PDB entry 7TAH | electron microscopy, 2.30 A resolution | chains C and D of the 4 polymer chains in the assembly

== Chain C ==
Protein: viral protein 3
Organism: enterovirus D68
UniProtKB: A0A097BW12 (A0A097BW12_9ENTO); residues 1-247 here correspond to UniProt positions 318-564 (UniProt number = residue number + 317)
Amino-acid sequence (247 residues; row label = number of the first residue in the row):
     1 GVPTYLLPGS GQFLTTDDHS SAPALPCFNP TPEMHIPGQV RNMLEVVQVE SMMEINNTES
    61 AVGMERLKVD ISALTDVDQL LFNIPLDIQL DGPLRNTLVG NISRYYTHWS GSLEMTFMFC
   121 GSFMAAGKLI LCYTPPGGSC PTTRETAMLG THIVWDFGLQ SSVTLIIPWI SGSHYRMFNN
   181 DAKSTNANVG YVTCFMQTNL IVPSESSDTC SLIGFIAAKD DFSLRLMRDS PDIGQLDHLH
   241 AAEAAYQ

== Chain D ==
Protein: viral protein 4
Organism: enterovirus D68
UniProtKB: A0A097BW12 (A0A097BW12_HED68); residues 1-68 here correspond to UniProt positions 2-69 (UniProt number = residue number + 1)
Amino-acid sequence (68 residues; each row starts with the number of its first residue):
     1 GAQVTRQQTG THENANIATN GSHITYNQIN FYKDSYAASA SKQDFSQDPS KFTEPVVEGL
    61 KAGAPVLK
Not modelled in the structure: 1-28, 68

== Interface between chain C and chain D ==
Contacting residue pairs - 37 pairs, chain C then chain D:
  D18(C) with S39(D); A40(D), hydrogen bond (side chain-backbone)
  H19(C) with S39(D)
  S20(C) with I29(D), hydrogen bond (side chain-backbone); N30(D); Y32(D); A37(D)
  S21(C) with Y32(D); A37(D), hydrogen bond (backbone-backbone)
  A22(C) with Y32(D)
  P23(C) with Y32(D); D34(D); Y36(D); A37(D)
  A24(C) with Y36(D)
  L25(C) with Y36(D), hydrogen bond (backbone-side chain)
  P26(C) with D34(D)
  C27(C) with D34(D), hydrogen bond (backbone-side chain)
  F28(C) with D34(D)
  G38(C) with K51(D); F52(D)
  Q39(C) with K51(D), hydrogen bond (backbone-side chain); F52(D)
  R41(C) with D44(D); S46(D), hydrogen bond; D48(D)
  N42(C) with Q47(D)
  E45(C) with Q47(D); D48(D), hydrogen bond (side chain-backbone); P49(D)
  Q48(C) with P49(D); T53(D)
  V49(C) with F52(D); T53(D)
  Q160(C) with P65(D); V66(D); L67(D)
Other interface residues (no listed pair), chain C (20 interface residues in all): V40
Other interface residues (no listed pair), chain D (21 interface residues in all): A38, K42

== In short ==
20 residues of chain C face 21 of chain D across their interface; the contacts include 8 hydrogen bonds. Polar
contacts include D18(C)-A40(D), S20(C)-I29(D) and L25(C)-Y36(D).
Chain C is viral protein 3 and chain D is viral protein 4, both from enterovirus D68; the structure, Cryo-EM
structure of Human Enterovirus D68 US/MO/14-18947 strain in complex with inhibitor 11526091 (no/low
occupancy-no inhibitor ..., was determined by electron microscopy.
